Entry 9DQX (electron microscopy, 3.40 A resolution); this record covers chains K and H of the 12 polymer chains in the assembly.

== Chain K (and H) ==
Name: Structural polyprotein
Organism: Western equine encephalitis virus
Notes: chain H of this document is another copy of the same molecule, construct and numbering; everything in this record applies to it too
Reference sequence: Q1W679 (Q1W679_WEEV); residues 1-406 here correspond to UniProt positions 320-725 (UniProt number = residue number + 319)
Chain sequence (406 residues; each row starts with the number of its first residue):
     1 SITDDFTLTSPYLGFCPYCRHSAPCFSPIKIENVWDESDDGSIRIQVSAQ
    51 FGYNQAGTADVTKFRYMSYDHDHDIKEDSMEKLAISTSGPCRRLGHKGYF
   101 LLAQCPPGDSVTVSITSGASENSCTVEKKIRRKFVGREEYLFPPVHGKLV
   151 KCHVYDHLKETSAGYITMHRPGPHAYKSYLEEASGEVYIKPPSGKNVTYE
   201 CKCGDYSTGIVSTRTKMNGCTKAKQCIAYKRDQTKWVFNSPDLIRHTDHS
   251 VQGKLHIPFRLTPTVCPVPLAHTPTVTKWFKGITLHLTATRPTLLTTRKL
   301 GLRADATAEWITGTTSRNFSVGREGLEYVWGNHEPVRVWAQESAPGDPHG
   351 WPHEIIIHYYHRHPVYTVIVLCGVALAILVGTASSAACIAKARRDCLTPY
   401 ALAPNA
Unresolved in the structure: 118-119 (chain H: fully traced)
Disulfide bonds: Cys16-Cys124, Cys19-Cys25, Cys91-Cys105, Cys152-Cys266, Cys201-Cys226, Cys203-Cys220
Covalent attachments: N-acetylglucosamine (NAG) linked to Asn196, Asn318

== Interface between chain K and chain H ==
Residue-residue contacts (13):
  Phe15(K) - Val145(H)  hydrophobic
  Pro17(K) - Phe142(H)  hydrophobic
  Pro17(K) - Val145(H)  hydrophobic
  Arg20(K) - Arg92(H)  hydrogen bond (backbone-side chain)
  His21(K) - Arg92(H)
  Ser22(K) - Arg92(H)  hydrogen bond
  Ser22(K) - Gln104(H)  hydrogen bond
  Asp109(K) - Leu141(H)
  Ser110(K) - Leu141(H)
  Thr125(K) - Phe142(H)
  Glu127(K) - Leu141(H)
  Glu127(K) - Phe142(H)
  Glu127(K) - Arg291(H)  salt bridge
Other interface residues (no listed pair), chain K (10 interface residues in all): Tyr18
Other interface residues (no listed pair), chain H (8 interface residues in all): Arg132, Pro143

== Summary ==
The interface between chain K and chain H involves 10 residues on one side and 8 on the other, with 3 hydrogen
bonds and 1 salt bridge. Polar contacts include Glu127(K)-Arg291(H), Arg20(K)-Arg92(H) and Ser22(K)-Arg92(H).
Covalently linked N-acetylglucosamine: at Asn196(K) and Asn318(K).
Both chains are Structural polyprotein (Western equine encephalitis virus). Entry 9DQX (Structure of western
equine encephalitis virus CBA87 VLP) was determined by electron microscopy.
